8QCA - chains A and B of the 6 polymer chains in the assembly; structure by electron microscopy, 2.84 A resolution.

== Chain A ==
Name: Antiviral helicase SKI2
Organism: Saccharomyces cerevisiae
Notes: EC 3.6.4.13
Reference sequence: P35207 (SKI2_YEAST); residues 1-1287 here = UniProt positions 1-1287
Sequence (1287 residues; each row starts with the number of its first residue):
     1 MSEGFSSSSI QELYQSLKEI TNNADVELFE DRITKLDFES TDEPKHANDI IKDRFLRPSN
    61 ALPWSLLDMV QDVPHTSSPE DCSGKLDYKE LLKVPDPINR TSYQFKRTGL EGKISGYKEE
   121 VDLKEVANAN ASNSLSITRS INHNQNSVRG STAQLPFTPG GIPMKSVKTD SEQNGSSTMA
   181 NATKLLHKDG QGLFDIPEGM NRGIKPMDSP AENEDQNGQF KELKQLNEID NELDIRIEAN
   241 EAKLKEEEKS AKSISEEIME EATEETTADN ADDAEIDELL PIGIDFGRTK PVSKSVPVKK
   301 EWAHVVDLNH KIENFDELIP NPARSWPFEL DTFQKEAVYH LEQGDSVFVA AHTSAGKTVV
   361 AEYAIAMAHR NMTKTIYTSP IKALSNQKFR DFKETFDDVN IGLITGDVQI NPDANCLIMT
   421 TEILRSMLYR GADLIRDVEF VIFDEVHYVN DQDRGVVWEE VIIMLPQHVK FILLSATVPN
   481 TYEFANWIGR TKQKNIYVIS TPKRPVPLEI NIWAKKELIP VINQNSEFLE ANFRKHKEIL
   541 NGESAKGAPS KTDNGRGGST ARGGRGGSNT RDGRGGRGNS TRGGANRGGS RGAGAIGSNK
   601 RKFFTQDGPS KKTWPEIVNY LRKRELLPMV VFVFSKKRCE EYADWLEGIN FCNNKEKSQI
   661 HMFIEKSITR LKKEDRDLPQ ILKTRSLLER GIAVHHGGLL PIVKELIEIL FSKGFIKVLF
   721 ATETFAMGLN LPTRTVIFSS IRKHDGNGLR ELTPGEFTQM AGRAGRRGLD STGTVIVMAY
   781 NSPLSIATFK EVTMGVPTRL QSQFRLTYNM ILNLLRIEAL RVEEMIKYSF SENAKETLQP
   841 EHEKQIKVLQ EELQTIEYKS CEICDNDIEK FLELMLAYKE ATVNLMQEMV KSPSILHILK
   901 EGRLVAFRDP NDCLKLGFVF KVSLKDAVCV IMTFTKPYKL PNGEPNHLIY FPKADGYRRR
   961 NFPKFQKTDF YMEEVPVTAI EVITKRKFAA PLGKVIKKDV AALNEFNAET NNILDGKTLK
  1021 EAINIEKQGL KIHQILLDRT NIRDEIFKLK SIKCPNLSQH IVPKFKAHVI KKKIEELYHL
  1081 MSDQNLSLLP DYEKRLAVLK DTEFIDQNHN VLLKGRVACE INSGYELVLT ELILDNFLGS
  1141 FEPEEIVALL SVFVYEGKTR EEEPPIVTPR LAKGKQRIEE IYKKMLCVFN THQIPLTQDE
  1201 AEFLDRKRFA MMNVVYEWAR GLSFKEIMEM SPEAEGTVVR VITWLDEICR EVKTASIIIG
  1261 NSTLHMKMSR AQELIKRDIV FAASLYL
Not modelled in the structure: 1-7, 25-27, 40-44, 75-87, 122-128, 163-184, 208-300, 309-318, 452-454, 542-606, 833-1086
Swiss-Prot annotation at these positions:
  - region: Arg556 to Arg577 (RNA-binding RGG-box)
  - motif: Asp444 to His447 (DEVH box)
  - binding site (ATP): Ala351 to Thr358
  - modified residue: Ser209 (Phosphoserine)

== Chain B ==
Name: Superkiller protein 3
Organism: Saccharomyces cerevisiae
Reference sequence: P17883 (SKI3_YEAST); residue numbers follow UniProt; this construct covers 1-1432
Sequence (1436 residues; row label = number of the first residue in the row; numbers below 1 keep their minus sign (Gly-3 is residue -3)):
    -3 GPDSMSDIKQ LLKEAKQELT NRDYEETIEI SEKVLKLDPD NYFAHIFLGK ALSSLPASNN
    57 VSSNRNLERA TNHYVSAAKL VPDNLLAWKG LFLLFRTTEV VPDILSYDEY FDLCGQYADA
   117 LLKQEQSQVE LINDIKLLKK THPDCQKAFY QHLKPGSLMA ETIGRHLSTP QDALLNLIKI
   177 LSNIETTEIG KTLSQNRLKL KASDPDYQIK LNSFSWEIIK NSEIDQLYNQ LVNILADDQK
   237 RSEIENQWLE YRIKVLKSMP LDVKKDFFTK VKEMVEDMVL VNHQSLLAWQ KYFEWTDYED
   297 LDNMDAPLII KYFKKFPKDP LAMILYSWLS SKLSKYDIKS LESANKPPEG HKKTEKETDI
   357 KDVDETNEDE VKDRVEDEVK DRVEDEVKDQ DEEAKEDEEE DLDDIEIGLL EEEVVTVLTE
   417 NIVKCKNNIL AHRILCQYYL LTKEYEAALP YIKNGISLIA YNIKDLGVHL PLTKREFSLD
   477 LATVYTYVDA PKDHNAALKL YDNILSGDFS NIQAKMGKGI IFIERKNWKD AMTLLTQVHE
   537 QSPNNLEVLS ELSWSKAHMG YMDEALAGLD TVIKGIKGMD LRSIDFRALN LWRQAKVYIM
   597 KHASINDAKQ ENVKCAFKLL IQSIKILDTF APGFSTLGDI YCHYYKDHLR AFKCYFKAFD
   657 LDAGDYTAAK YITETYASKP NWQAASSIAS RLIKGEKAKA ELRSNNWPFR VVGIAHLEKQ
   717 EESDSIEWFQ SALRVDPNDV ESWVGLGQAY HACGRIEASI KVFDKAIQLR PSHTFAQYFK
   777 AISLCDVGEY LESLDILEKV CQEAATEESF QIGLVEVLMR CSLDLYSQGF LLKSVSIAKD
   837 TIERIKIIIS ELKCENQQVW IYLSQVLRLF IWIESKVDTL PVESLVSIFE NSQFSGSEEI
   897 DSVDNIKIDT LLDSTTDDNV SIACKFLILA SKYSVSDQKF TDIAGTVRAS YWYNIGISEL
   957 TAFITLKEPQ YRDAAIFAFK KSIQLQSNTS ETWIGLGIAT MDINFRVSQH CFIKATALEP
  1017 KATNTWFNLA MLGLKKKDTE FAQQVLNKLQ SLAPQDSSPW LGMALILEEQ GDIIGSSKLF
  1077 AHSFILSNGR SKAAQFMYAK NVLENHINNG DDERDIETVE KLTTASIALE QFFKKSPDSQ
  1137 FALQCALLTL ERLHHYENAN ELANRLIGIL EKKFEKTQDE RELFNFAIIK GQFARIHLGL
  1197 GNFELSIENA DLSQGIISES SDEKSMKTKI SNHICLGLSY FFLNDFDQTL NQFQELLSIS
  1257 KDSKHLVVLI AKVLYDVGES DTKEIALQEL TEYIATSGAD LLVTLTIAAM SILDDKREDL
  1317 SIILEELKAL PLSKQIIDKH KDAPYLIEEI TKRLYRNDTG KQVWQRSAYF FPNNLKVWER
  1377 LDKNIQRRIA SNGQNKVTAE EMSKLYCESK NLRSIQRGMF LCPWNVTAVK ALNECF
Not modelled in the structure: -3 to 661, 889-893, 931-940
Differences from the reference sequence: expression tag (-3 to 0)

== How chain A and chain B interact ==
Contacting residue pairs (177; chain A residue first):
  Ile10(A) with Trp1420(B); Val1422(B), hydrophobic
  Leu13(A) with Val1422(B), hydrophobic
  Tyr14(A) with Met1415(B), hydrophobic; Pro1419(B), hydrogen bond (side chain-backbone); Val1425(B)
  Ser16(A) with Asn1429(B)
  Leu17(A) with Val1425(B), hydrophobic; Leu1428(B), hydrophobic; Asn1429(B)
  Ile20(A) with Phe1432(B)
  Phe29(A) with Leu1408(B), hydrophobic; Arg1409(B)
  Glu30(A) with Leu1408(B)
  Asp31(A) with Asn1407(B), hydrogen bond; Leu1408(B); Arg1409(B), salt bridge
  Arg32(A) with Asn1407(B); Leu1408(B), hydrogen bond (backbone-backbone); Phe1432(B)
  Ile33(A) with Lys1406(B)
  Thr34(A) with Lys1406(B); Ile1411(B); Ala1427(B), hydrogen bond (side chain-backbone); Glu1430(B); Cys1431(B)
  Lys35(A) with Glu1430(B), hydrogen bond (backbone-backbone)
  Leu36(A) with Lys1426(B); Ala1427(B), hydrophobic; Glu1430(B)
  Phe38(A) with Cys1403(B); Glu1404(B); Thr1423(B)
  Ala47(A) with Glu1345(B); Arg1349(B)
  Asn48(A) with Leu1309(B); Arg1349(B), hydrogen bond
  Ile51(A) with Ala1305(B), hydrophobic
  Arg54(A) with Asp1338(B), salt bridge
  Phe55(A) with Lys1268(B); Ala1305(B), hydrophobic
  Leu56(A) with Lys1268(B); Tyr1271(B), hydrophobic; Met1306(B), hydrophobic; Leu1309(B), hydrophobic
  Arg57(A) with Lys1268(B)
  Pro58(A) with Phe1237(B), hydrophobic; Phe1238(B); Asp1272(B)
  Asn60(A) with Leu1194(B); Gly1195(B); Phe1199(B)
  Ala61(A) with His1150(B); Tyr1152(B)
  Pro63(A) with Glu1109(B)
  Trp64(A) with Asp1107(B); Asp1108(B); Glu1109(B), hydrogen bond (backbone-side chain); Val1115(B), hydrophobic; Leu1118(B), hydrophobic; Arg1148(B), hydrogen bond (side chain-backbone)
  Ser65(A) with His1261(B)
  Leu66(A) with Leu1265(B), hydrophobic
  Leu67(A) with Arg1148(B)
  Asp68(A) with Ile1103(B); Gly1106(B); Arg1148(B), salt bridge
  Met69(A) with Lys1223(B), hydrogen bond (backbone-side chain)
  Val70(A) with Arg1191(B); Ser1227(B)
  Gln71(A) with Leu1144(B); Glu1147(B), hydrogen bond; Arg1148(B), hydrogen bond; Arg1191(B)
  Asp72(A) with Leu1144(B); Lys1223(B)
  Pro74(A) with Phe1137(B); Gln1140(B); Leu1144(B)
  Tyr88(A) with Met1027(B), hydrophobic
  Glu90(A) with Ile960(B)
  Leu91(A) with Phe1023(B); Met1027(B), hydrophobic; Leu1057(B), hydrophobic; Ala1089(B), hydrophobic
  Leu92(A) with Asn1024(B)
  Lys93(A) with Asn1020(B)
  Val94(A) with Ile960(B), hydrophobic
  Pro95(A) with Tyr949(B), hydrogen bond (backbone-side chain)
  Asp96(A) with Tyr949(B), hydrogen bond (backbone-side chain)
  Pro97(A) with Arg864(B); Asn950(B)
  Ile98(A) with Ser946(B); Tyr949(B), hydrophobic; Asn950(B)
  Asn99(A) with Gln854(B); Ile857(B)
  Arg100(A) with Thr942(B), hydrogen bond (side chain-backbone); Ser946(B); Gln982(B); Thr985(B)
  Thr101(A) with Gln854(B)
  Ser102(A) with Gln854(B)
  Tyr103(A) with Ile808(B); Gln854(B)
  Gln104(A) with Gln716(B)
  Phe105(A) with Gln744(B); Phe771(B), hydrophobic; Tyr774(B), hydrophobic; Phe775(B), hydrophobic
  Arg107(A) with Trp678(B); Leu713(B); Val740(B); Gln744(B), hydrogen bond
  Gly109(A) with Ala673(B), hydrogen bond (backbone-backbone); Trp678(B)
  Leu110(A) with Ala673(B); Val707(B), hydrophobic
  Glu111(A) with Arg706(B); Glu737(B)
  Gly112(A) with Ile710(B); Glu737(B)
  Lys113(A) with Glu737(B)
  Ile114(A) with Phe771(B), hydrophobic
  Tyr117(A) with Glu804(B)
  Glu119(A) with Gln854(B)
  Val121(A) with Val943(B), hydrophobic
  Ser132(A) with Lys1017(B)
  Ile137(A) with Cys749(B); Gly750(B)
  Thr138(A) with Ala748(B)
  Ile141(A) with Ile752(B), hydrophobic
  Leu155(A) with Lys1017(B)
  Phe194(A) with His1006(B), hydrogen bond (backbone-side chain); Ile1009(B), hydrophobic
  Asp195(A) with Gln1005(B)
  Pro197(A) with Ile1009(B), hydrophobic; Phe1037(B), hydrophobic
  Glu198(A) with Trp1022(B)
  Met200(A) with Phe1037(B), hydrophobic; Val1041(B), hydrophobic
  Arg202(A) with Phe1037(B)
  Gly203(A) with Gln1005(B); Asp1034(B); Phe1037(B)
  Ile204(A) with Phe1001(B); Gln1005(B), hydrogen bond (backbone-side chain); Leu1028(B), hydrophobic; Gly1029(B); Asp1034(B); Phe1037(B), hydrophobic
  Lys205(A) with Asp1034(B), hydrogen bond (backbone-side chain)
  Pro206(A) with Phe1001(B); Lys1032(B)
  Met207(A) with Lys1032(B), hydrogen bond (backbone-backbone); Lys1033(B)
  Asn371(A) with Gln726(B); Tyr746(B)
  Met372(A) with Ala754(B); Lys757(B); Val758(B), hydrophobic; Lys761(B)
  Arg436(A) with Gly750(B); Arg751(B)
  Asp437(A) with Arg751(B); Ile752(B); Glu753(B)
  His468(A) with Arg751(B)
  Ile817(A) with Lys1017(B)
  Leu1113(A) with Gln1046(B)
  Ile1257(A) with His1078(B)
  Ile1258(A) with Trp1056(B)
  Ile1259(A) with Gln1046(B); Trp1056(B)
  Gly1260(A) with Trp1056(B); His1078(B)
  Ser1262(A) with His1078(B)
Also at the interface, not in a pair above, chain A (108 interface residues in all): Ile50, Lys52, Ser59, Leu62, Val73, Lys89, Thr108, Asn133, His143, Ala153, Leu193, Thr373, Asp413, Arg816, Glu818, Val1111, Arg1116
Also at the interface, not in a pair above, chain B (155 interface residues in all): Lys666, Glu670, Ser674, Pro676, Trp703, Glu714, Trp739, Gly741, Asp782, Val783, Glu803, Ser805, Gln861, Ala945, Thr957, Glu987, Ile990, Ile994, Met997, Glu1015, Leu1025, Leu1030, Lys1031, Gln1040, Ser1047, Pro1050, Gln1051, Glu1100, Asn1104, Thr1114, Cys1141, Gly1197, Ile1226, Ile1230, Leu1234, Ser1259, Leu1262, Val1269, Leu1301, Thr1302, Tyr1341, Leu1342

== In short ==
108 residues of chain A face 155 of chain B across their interface; the contacts include 20 hydrogen bonds and
3 salt bridges. Among the polar pairs are Asp31(A)-Arg1409(B), Arg54(A)-Asp1338(B) and Asp68(A)-Arg1148(B).
UniProt lists 8 ATP-binding residues on chain A.
Here chain A is Antiviral helicase SKI2 and chain B is Superkiller protein 3, both from Saccharomyces
cerevisiae. Entry 8QCA (CryoEM structure of a S. Cerevisiae Ski2387 complex in the closed state bound to RNA)
was determined by electron microscopy (same publication as 8QCF, 8Q9T and 8QCB).
